PDB entry 9DSX | X-ray diffraction, 2.05 A resolution | chains A and F of the 6 polymer chains in the assembly

Chain A:
Protein: Phenylalanine--tRNA ligase alpha subunit
Source organism: Mycobacterium tuberculosis H37Rv
Notes: EC 6.1.1.20
UniProtKB: P9WFU3 (SYFA_MYCTU); numbering as in UniProt (aligned over 1-341)
Amino-acid sequence (342 residues; each row starts with the number of its first residue; numbering starts at 0):
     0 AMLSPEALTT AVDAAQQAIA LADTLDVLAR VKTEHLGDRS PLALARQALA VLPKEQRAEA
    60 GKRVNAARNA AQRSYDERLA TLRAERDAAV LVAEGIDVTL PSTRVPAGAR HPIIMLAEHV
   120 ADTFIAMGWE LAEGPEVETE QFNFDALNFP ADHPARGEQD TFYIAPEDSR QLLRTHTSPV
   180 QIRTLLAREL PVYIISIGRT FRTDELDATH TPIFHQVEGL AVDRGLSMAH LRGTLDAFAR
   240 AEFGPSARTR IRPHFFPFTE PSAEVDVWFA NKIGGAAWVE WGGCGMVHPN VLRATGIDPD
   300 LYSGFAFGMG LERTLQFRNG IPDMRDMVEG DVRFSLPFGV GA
Unresolved in the structure: 48-61
Sequence notes: expression tag (0)
Metal / ion sites: Mg2+: Glu259 (shared with 1 residue of chain B)
Residues lining bound ligands: A1BCB (ethyl (2R)-2-(3-oxo-2,3-dihydro-4H-1,4-benzoxazin-4-yl)propanoate): His175, Ser177, Arg201, Phe213, Gln215, Glu217, Phe255, Phe257, Thr258, Gly281, Gly282, Cys283, Gly284, Ala305, Phe306, Gly307, Met308, Gly309
Curated features (UniProtKB/Swiss-Prot):
  - binding site (Mg(2+)): Glu259
From the paper describing this entry:
  - binding site for tRNA(Phe) (chain F): Gln46
  - binding site for A1BCB: Ser177, Arg201, Gln215, Phe255, Phe257, Gly282
  - binding site for A1BCB: Phe213 (from molecular simulation)

Chain F:
Molecule: tRNA(Phe)
Sequence (77 nucleotides; numbered 1 to 77; the number before each row is that of its first residue):
     1 GGCCAGGUAG CUCAGUCGGU AUGAGCGUCC GCCUGAAAAG CGGAAGGUCG GCGGUUCGAU
    61 CCCGCCCCUG GCCACCA
Unresolved in the structure: 74-77

Interface between chain A and chain F:
Pairs across the interface - 10 pairs, chain A then chain F:
  Thr32(A) with A45(F), hydrogen bond to the phosphate; G46(F), hydrogen bond to the phosphate
  Arg38(A) with A44(F), salt bridge to the phosphate; A45(F), salt bridge to the phosphate
  Arg45(A) with G19(F), hydrogen bond to the sugar; U20(F), salt bridge to the phosphate
  Gln46(A) with G19(F), sugar contact; U20(F), hydrogen bond to the sugar
  Asn64(A) with C57(F), hydrogen bond to the sugar; G58(F), hydrogen bond to the sugar
Interface residues without a listed pair, chain A (6 interface residues in all): Ala47

Overview:
6 residues of chain A face 7 of chain F across their interface; the contacts include 6 hydrogen bonds and 3
salt bridges. Among the polar pairs are Arg45(A)-G19(F), Gln46(A)-U20(F) and Asn64(A)-C57(F). From the paper:
a binding site for A1BCB at Ser177(A), Arg201(A) and Gln215(A) among others; a binding site for tRNA(Phe)
(chain F) at Gln46(A).
Chain A is Phenylalanine--tRNA ligase alpha subunit (Mycobacterium tuberculosis H37Rv) and chain F is
tRNA(Phe); the structure, Crystal structure of the complex of M. tuberculosis PheRS with cognate precursor
tRNA and fragment DDD00107555, was determined by X-ray diffraction, deposited together with 9DRT, 9DTF, 9DRS
and 9DRV.
